7W14 - chains A and B of the 5 polymer chains in the assembly; structure by electron microscopy, 2.20 A resolution.

[Chain A]
Name: Capsid protein VP1
Organism: Coxsackievirus B3
Chain sequence (284 residues; each row starts with the number of its first residue):
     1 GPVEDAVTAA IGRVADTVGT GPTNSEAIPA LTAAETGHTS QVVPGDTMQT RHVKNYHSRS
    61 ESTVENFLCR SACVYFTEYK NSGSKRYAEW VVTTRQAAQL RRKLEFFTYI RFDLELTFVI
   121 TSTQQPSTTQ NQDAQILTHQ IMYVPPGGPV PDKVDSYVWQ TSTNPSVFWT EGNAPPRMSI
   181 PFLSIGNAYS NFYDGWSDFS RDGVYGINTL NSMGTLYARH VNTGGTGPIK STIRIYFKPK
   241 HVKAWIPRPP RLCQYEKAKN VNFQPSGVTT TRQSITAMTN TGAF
Not modelled in the structure: 1-11, 282-284
From the paper describing this entry:
  - conformationally variable residues (loop rearrangement): Asn-208 to Leu-216

[Chain B]
Name: Capsid protein VP2
Organism: Coxsackievirus B3
Chain sequence (263 residues; row label = number of the first residue in the row):
     1 SPTVEECGYS DRVRSITLGN STITTQECAN VVVGYGVWPD YLKDNEATAE DQPTQPDVAT
    61 CRFYTLDSVQ WQKTSPGWWW KLPDALSNLG LFGQNMQYHY LGRTGYTIHV QCNASKFHQG
   121 CLLVVCVPEA EMGCATLDNT PSSAELLGGD AAKEFAGEPI ASGSNKLVQR VVYNAGMGIG
   181 VGNLTIFPHQ WINLRTNNSA TIVMPYTNSV PMDNMFRHNN VTLMVIPFVP LDYCPGSTTY
   241 VPITVTIAPM NAEYNGLRLA GHQ
Not modelled in the structure: 1-7

[Chain A / chain B interface]
Residue-residue contacts (88; chain A residue first):
  Ala-34(A) / Trp-191(B)
  Glu-35(A) / Gln-190(B)
  Glu-35(A) / Trp-191(B)  hydrogen bond (backbone-backbone)
  Glu-35(A) / Asn-193(B)  hydrogen bond
  Glu-35(A) / Thr-196(B)  hydrogen bond
  Thr-36(A) / Ala-29(B)
  Thr-36(A) / Val-32(B)
  Thr-36(A) / Gln-190(B)
  Gly-37(A) / His-189(B)
  Tyr-109(A) / Glu-129(B)  hydrogen bond
  Tyr-109(A) / Asn-208(B)
  Tyr-109(A) / Ser-209(B)
  Asn-187(A) / Ser-209(B)  hydrogen bond (backbone-backbone)
  Asn-187(A) / Val-210(B)
  Asn-187(A) / Pro-211(B)
  Ala-188(A) / Ser-209(B)
  Phe-192(A) / Glu-129(B)
  Phe-192(A) / Glu-131(B)
  Tyr-193(A) / Glu-129(B)
  Tyr-193(A) / Glu-131(B)  hydrogen bond (backbone-side chain)
  Tyr-193(A) / His-218(B)
  Asp-194(A) / Lys-81(B)  salt bridge
  Asp-194(A) / Glu-129(B)  hydrogen bond (backbone-side chain)
  Asp-194(A) / Ala-130(B)
  Asp-194(A) / Glu-131(B)
  Asp-194(A) / His-218(B)
  Asp-194(A) / Asn-219(B)  hydrogen bond (backbone-backbone)
  Asp-194(A) / Thr-222(B)
  Gly-195(A) / Arg-217(B)
  Trp-196(A) / Ser-143(B)
  Trp-196(A) / Arg-217(B)  hydrogen bond (backbone-backbone)
  Ser-197(A) / Arg-217(B)  hydrogen bond (backbone-side chain)
  Asp-198(A) / Arg-217(B)
  Phe-199(A) / Asn-214(B)
  Phe-199(A) / Arg-217(B)
  Phe-199(A) / His-262(B)
  Phe-199(A) / Gln-263(B)
  Arg-201(A) / Ser-143(B)
  Arg-201(A) / Leu-147(B)
  Arg-201(A) / Phe-216(B)  hydrogen bond (side chain-backbone)
  Val-204(A) / Thr-140(B)
  Tyr-205(A) / Ala-130(B)
  Tyr-205(A) / Glu-131(B)
  Tyr-205(A) / Met-132(B)  hydrogen bond (side chain-backbone)
  Tyr-205(A) / Thr-140(B)  hydrogen bond (backbone-side chain)
  Tyr-205(A) / Leu-146(B)  hydrophobic
  Leu-210(A) / Ser-209(B)
  Ile-246(A) / Tyr-35(B)
  Ile-246(A) / Pro-128(B)  hydrophobic
  Pro-247(A) / Ile-186(B)
  Pro-247(A) / Phe-187(B)
  Arg-248(A) / Pro-128(B)  hydrogen bond (side chain-backbone)
  Arg-248(A) / Glu-129(B)  hydrogen bond (side chain-backbone)
  Arg-248(A) / Ile-186(B)
  Arg-248(A) / Phe-187(B)
  Pro-249(A) / Ile-179(B)  hydrophobic
  Pro-249(A) / Asn-183(B)
  Pro-249(A) / Ile-186(B)
  Pro-249(A) / Phe-187(B)
  Pro-250(A) / Ile-179(B)
  Arg-251(A) / Gly-178(B)
  Leu-252(A) / Gly-178(B)  hydrogen bond (backbone-backbone)
  Leu-252(A) / Ile-179(B)  hydrophobic
  Leu-252(A) / Gly-180(B)
  Cys-253(A) / Asn-174(B)
  Cys-253(A) / Gly-178(B)  hydrogen bond (backbone-backbone)
  Glu-256(A) / Leu-137(B)
  Lys-257(A) / Leu-137(B)
  Lys-257(A) / Asp-138(B)  salt bridge
  Val-261(A) / Glu-131(B)
  Val-261(A) / Met-132(B)
  Asn-262(A) / Gly-133(B)
  Asn-262(A) / Cys-134(B)  hydrogen bond (side chain-backbone)
  Asn-262(A) / Thr-136(B)  hydrogen bond (side chain-backbone)
  Asn-262(A) / Leu-137(B)  hydrogen bond (side chain-backbone)
  Asn-262(A) / Asn-139(B)  hydrogen bond (side chain-backbone)
  Phe-263(A) / Leu-137(B)
  Phe-263(A) / Gln-169(B)
  Phe-263(A) / Asn-174(B)
  Phe-263(A) / Gly-176(B)
  Phe-263(A) / Met-177(B)
  Phe-263(A) / Gly-178(B)
  Pro-265(A) / Pro-159(B)  hydrophobic
  Pro-265(A) / Gln-169(B)
  Pro-265(A) / Asn-174(B)
  Ser-266(A) / Tyr-173(B)
  Ser-266(A) / Asn-174(B)
  Val-268(A) / Tyr-173(B)
Interface residues without a listed pair, chain A (42 interface residues in all): Thr-108, Gly-186, Ser-190, Ser-200, Gly-206, Asn-260, Gln-264
Interface residues without a listed pair, chain B (55 interface residues in all): Asn-30, Asp-84, Tyr-100, Pro-141, Val-171, Leu-184, Thr-207

[Summary]
42 residues of chain A and 55 residues of chain B are in contact, with 21 hydrogen bonds and 2 salt bridges.
Polar pairs include Asp-194(A)/Lys-81(B), Lys-257(A)/Asp-138(B) and Glu-35(A)/Asn-193(B). From the paper:
conformational variability at Asn-208(A).
Chain A is Capsid protein VP1 and chain B is Capsid protein VP2, both from Coxsackievirus B3; the structure,
Coxsackievirus B3 at pH7.4 (VP3-234E) incubation with coxsackievirus and adenovirus receptor for 20min, was
determined by electron microscopy (same publication as 7VXH, 7VXZ, 7VY0, 7VY5, 7VY6, 7VYK and 3 further
entries).
